7EVN - chains A and E of the 5 polymer chains in the assembly; structure by electron microscopy, 2.60 A resolution.

Chain A:
Protein: Splicing factor 3B subunit 3
Source organism: Homo sapiens
UniProtKB: Q15393 (SF3B3_HUMAN); residues 1-1217 here = UniProt positions 1-1217
Chain sequence (1250 residues; row label = number of the first residue in the row; numbers below 1 keep their minus sign (Trp-32 is residue -32)):
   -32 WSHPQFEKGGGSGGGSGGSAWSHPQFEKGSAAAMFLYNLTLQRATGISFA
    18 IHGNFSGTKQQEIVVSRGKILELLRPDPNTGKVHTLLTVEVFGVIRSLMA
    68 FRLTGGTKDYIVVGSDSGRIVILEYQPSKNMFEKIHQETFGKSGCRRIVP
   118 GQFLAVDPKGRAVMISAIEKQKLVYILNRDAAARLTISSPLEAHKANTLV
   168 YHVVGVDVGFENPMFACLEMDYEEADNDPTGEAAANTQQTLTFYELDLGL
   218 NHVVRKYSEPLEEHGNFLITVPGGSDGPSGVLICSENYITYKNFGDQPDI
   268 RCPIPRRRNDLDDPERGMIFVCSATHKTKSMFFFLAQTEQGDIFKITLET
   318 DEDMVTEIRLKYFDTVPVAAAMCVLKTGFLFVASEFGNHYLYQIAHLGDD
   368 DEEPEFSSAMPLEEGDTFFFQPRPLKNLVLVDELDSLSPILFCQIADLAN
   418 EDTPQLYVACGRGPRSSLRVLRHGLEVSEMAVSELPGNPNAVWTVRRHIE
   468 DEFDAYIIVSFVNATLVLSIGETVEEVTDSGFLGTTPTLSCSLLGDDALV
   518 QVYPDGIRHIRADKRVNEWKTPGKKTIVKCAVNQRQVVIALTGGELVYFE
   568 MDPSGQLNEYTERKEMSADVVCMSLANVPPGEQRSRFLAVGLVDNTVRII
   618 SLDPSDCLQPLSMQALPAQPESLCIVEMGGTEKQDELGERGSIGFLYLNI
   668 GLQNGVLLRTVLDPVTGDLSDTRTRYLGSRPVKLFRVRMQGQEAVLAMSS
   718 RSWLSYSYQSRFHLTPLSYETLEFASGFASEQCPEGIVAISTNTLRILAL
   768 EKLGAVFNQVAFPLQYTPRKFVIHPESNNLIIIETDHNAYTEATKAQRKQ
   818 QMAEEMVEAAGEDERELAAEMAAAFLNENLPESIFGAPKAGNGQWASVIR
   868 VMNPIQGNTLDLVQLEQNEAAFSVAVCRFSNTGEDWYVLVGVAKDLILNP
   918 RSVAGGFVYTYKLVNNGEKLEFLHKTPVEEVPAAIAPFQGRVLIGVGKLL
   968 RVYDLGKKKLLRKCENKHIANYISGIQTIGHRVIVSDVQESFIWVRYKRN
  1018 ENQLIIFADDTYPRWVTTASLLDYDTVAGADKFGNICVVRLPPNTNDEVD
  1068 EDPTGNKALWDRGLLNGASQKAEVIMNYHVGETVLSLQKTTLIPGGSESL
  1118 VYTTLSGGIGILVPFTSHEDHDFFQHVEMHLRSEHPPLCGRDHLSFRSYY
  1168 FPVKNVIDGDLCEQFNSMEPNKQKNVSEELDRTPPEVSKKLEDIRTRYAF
Unresolved in the structure: -32 to 0, 381-382, 646-661, 692-694, 830-833, 1068-1082
Differences from the reference sequence: expression tag (-32 to 0)

Chain E:
Protein: ATP-dependent RNA helicase DDX42
Source organism: Homo sapiens
Notes: EC 3.6.4.13
UniProtKB: Q86XP3 (DDX42_HUMAN); residues 1-938 here = UniProt positions 1-938
Chain sequence (958 residues; numbered -19 to 938; the number before each row is that of its first residue; numbers below 1 keep their minus sign (Met-19 is residue -19)):
   -19 MASDYKDDDDKASDEVDAGTMNWNKGGPGTKRGFGFGGFAISAGKKEEPK
    31 LPQQSHSAFGATSSSSGFGKSAPPQLPSFYKIGSKRANFDEENAYFEDEE
    81 EDSSNVDLPYIPAENSPTRQQFHSKPVDSDSDDDPLEAFMAEVEDQAARD
   131 MKRLEEKDKERKNVKGIRDDIEEEDDQEAYFRYMAENPTAGVVQEEEEDN
   181 LEYDSDGNPIAPTKKIIDPLPPIDHSEIDYPPFEKNFYNEHEEITNLTPQ
   231 QLIDLRHKLNLRVSGAAPPRPGSSFAHFGFDEQLMHQIRKSEYTQPTPIQ
   281 CQGVPVALSGRDMIGIAKTGSGKTAAFIWPMLIHIMDQKELEPGDGPIAV
   331 IVCPTRELCQQIHAECKRFGKAYNLRSVAVYGGGSMWEQAKALQEGAEIV
   381 VCTPGRLIDHVKKKATNLQRVSYLVFDEADRMFDMGFEYQVRSIASHVRP
   431 DRQTLLFSATFRKKIEKLARDILIDPIRVVQGDIGEANEDVTQIVEILHS
   481 GPSKWNWLTRRLVEFTSSGSVLLFVTKKANAEELANNLKQEGHNLGLLHG
   531 DMDQSERNKVISDFKKKDIPVLVATDVAARGLDIPSIKTVINYDVARDID
   581 THTHRIGRTGRAGEKGVAYTLLTPKDSNFAGDLVRNLEGANQHVSKELLD
   631 LAMQNAWFRKSRFKGGKGKKLNIGGGGLGYRERPGLGSENMDRGNNNVMS
   681 NYEAYKPSTGAMGDRLTAMKAAFQSQYKSHFVAASLSNQKAGSSAAGASG
   731 WTSAGSLNSVPTNSAQQGHNSPDSPVTSAAKGIPGFGNTGNISGAPVTYP
   781 SAGAQGVNNTASGNNSREGTGGSNGKRERYTENRGSSRHSHGETGNRHSD
   831 SPRHGDGGRHGDGYRHPESSSRHTDGHRHGENRHGGSAGRHGENRGANDG
   881 RNGESRKEAFNRESKMEPKMEPKVDSSKMDKVDSKTDKTADGFAVPEPPK
   931 RKKSRWDS
Unresolved in the structure: -19 to 67, 82-113, 136-144, 168-210, 467-469, 591-593, 644-938
Differences from the reference sequence: initiating methionine (-19); expression tag (-18 to 0)

Interface between chain A and chain E:
Pairs across the interface (10):
  His161(A) - Asp149(E)
  His219(A) - Arg148(E)
  Val221(A) - Gly146(E)
  Val221(A) - Ile147(E)
  Val221(A) - Arg148(E)
  Arg222(A) - Gly146(E)
  Arg222(A) - Ile147(E)  hydrogen bond (backbone-backbone)
  Arg222(A) - Asp149(E)  salt bridge
  Lys223(A) - Lys145(E)
  Lys223(A) - Gly146(E)
Also at the interface, not in a pair above, chain A (9 interface residues in all): Glu159, Ala160, Tyr211, Val220
Also at the interface, not in a pair above, chain E (6 interface residues in all): Asp150

Overview:
9 residues of chain A and 6 residues of chain E are in contact, with 1 hydrogen bond and 1 salt bridge. Polar
contacts include Arg222(A)-Asp149(E) and Arg222(A)-Ile147(E).
Chain A is Splicing factor 3B subunit 3 and chain E is ATP-dependent RNA helicase DDX42, both from Homo
sapiens; the structure, The cryo-EM structure of the DDX42-SF3b complex, was determined by electron
microscopy.
